8T21 - chains A and C of the 3 polymer chains in the assembly; structure by electron microscopy, 3.60 A resolution.

[Chain A (and C)]
Name: Spike glycoprotein
Organism: Severe acute respiratory syndrome coronavirus 2
Notes: chain C of this document is another copy of the same molecule, construct and numbering; everything in this record applies to it too
UniProt: A0A6H1PJZ3 (A0A6H1PJZ3_SARS2); residue numbers follow UniProt; this construct covers 1-88, 91-1208
Sequence (1269 residues; numbered 1 to 1271; 2 numbers in that range are skipped by the numbering (no residue carries them; nothing is unmodelled there); the number before each row is that of its first residue):
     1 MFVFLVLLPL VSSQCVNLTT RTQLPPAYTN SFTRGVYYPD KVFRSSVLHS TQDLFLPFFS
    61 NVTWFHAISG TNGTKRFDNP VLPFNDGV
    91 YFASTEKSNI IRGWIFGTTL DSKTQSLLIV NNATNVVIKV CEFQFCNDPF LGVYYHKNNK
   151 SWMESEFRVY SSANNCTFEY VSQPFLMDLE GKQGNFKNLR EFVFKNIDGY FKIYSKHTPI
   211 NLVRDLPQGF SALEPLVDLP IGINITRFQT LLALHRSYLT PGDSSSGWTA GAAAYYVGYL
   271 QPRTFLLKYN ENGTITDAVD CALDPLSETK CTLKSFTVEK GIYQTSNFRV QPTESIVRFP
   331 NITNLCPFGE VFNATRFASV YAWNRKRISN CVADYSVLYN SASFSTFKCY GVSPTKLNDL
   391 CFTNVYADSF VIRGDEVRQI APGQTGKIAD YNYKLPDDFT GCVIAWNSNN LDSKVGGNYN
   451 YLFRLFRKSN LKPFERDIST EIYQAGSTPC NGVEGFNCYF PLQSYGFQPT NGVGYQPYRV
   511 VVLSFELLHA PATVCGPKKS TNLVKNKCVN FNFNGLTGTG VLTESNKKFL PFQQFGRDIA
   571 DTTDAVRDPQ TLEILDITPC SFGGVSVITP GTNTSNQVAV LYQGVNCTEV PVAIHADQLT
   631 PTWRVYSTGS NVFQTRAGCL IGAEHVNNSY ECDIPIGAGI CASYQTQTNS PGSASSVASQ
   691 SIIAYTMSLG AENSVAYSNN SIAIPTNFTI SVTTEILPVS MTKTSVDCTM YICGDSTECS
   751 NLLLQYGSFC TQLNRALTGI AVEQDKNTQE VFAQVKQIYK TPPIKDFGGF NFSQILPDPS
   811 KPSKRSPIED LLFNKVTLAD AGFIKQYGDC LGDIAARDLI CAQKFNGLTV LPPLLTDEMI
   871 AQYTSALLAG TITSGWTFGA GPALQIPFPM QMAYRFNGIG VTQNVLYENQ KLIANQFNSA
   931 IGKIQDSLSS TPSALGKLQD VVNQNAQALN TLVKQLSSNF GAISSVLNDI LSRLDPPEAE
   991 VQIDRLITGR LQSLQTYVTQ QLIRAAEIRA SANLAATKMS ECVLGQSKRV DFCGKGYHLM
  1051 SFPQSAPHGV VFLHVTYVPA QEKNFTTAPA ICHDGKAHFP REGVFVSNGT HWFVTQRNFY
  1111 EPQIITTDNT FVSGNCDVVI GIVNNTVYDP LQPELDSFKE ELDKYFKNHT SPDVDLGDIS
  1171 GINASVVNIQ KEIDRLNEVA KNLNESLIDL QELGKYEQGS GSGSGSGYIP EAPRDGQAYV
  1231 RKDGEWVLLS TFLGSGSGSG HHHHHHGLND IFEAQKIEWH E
Disordered / not traced: 1-26, 69-77, 144-164, 173-185, 246-262, 621-640, 677-688, 828-853, 1148-1271
Disulfides: Cys-131/Cys-166, Cys-291/Cys-301, Cys-336/Cys-361, Cys-379/Cys-432, Cys-391/Cys-525, Cys-480/Cys-488, Cys-538/Cys-590, Cys-617/Cys-649, Cys-662/Cys-671, Cys-738/Cys-760, Cys-743/Cys-749, Cys-1032/Cys-1043, Cys-1082/Cys-1126
Differences from the reference sequence: variant Phe-453 (Tyr in A0A6H1PJZ3); engineered mutation Gly-682 (Arg in A0A6H1PJZ3), Ser-683 (Arg in A0A6H1PJZ3), Ser-685 (Arg in A0A6H1PJZ3), Pro-817 (Phe in A0A6H1PJZ3), Pro-892 (Ala in A0A6H1PJZ3), Pro-899 (Ala in A0A6H1PJZ3), Pro-942 (Ala in A0A6H1PJZ3), Pro-986 (Lys in A0A6H1PJZ3), Pro-987 (Val in A0A6H1PJZ3); expression tag (1209-1271)

[How chain A and chain C interact]
Contacting residue pairs (105):
  Tyr-37(A) with Phe-562(C), hydrophobic
  Tyr-38(A) with His-519(C), hydrogen bond (backbone-side chain)
  Asp-40(A) with His-519(C), hydrogen bond (backbone-side chain)
  Lys-41(A) with Glu-516(C), hydrogen bond (side chain-backbone); Leu-517(C); Leu-518(C); His-519(C), hydrogen bond (backbone-side chain); Gln-564(C); Phe-565(C)
  Val-42(A) with Arg-567(C)
  Phe-43(A) with His-519(C); Lys-558(C); Phe-559(C), hydrophobic; Phe-562(C), hydrophobic; Phe-565(C); Gly-566(C)
  Asp-111(A) with Arg-466(C), salt bridge
  Lys-113(A) with Arg-466(C)
  Thr-114(A) with Arg-466(C)
  Tyr-200(A) with Arg-355(C)
  Pro-230(A) with Arg-355(C), hydrogen bond (backbone-side chain)
  Asn-234(A) with Phe-464(C)
  Ile-235(A) with Phe-464(C)
  Arg-237(A) with Glu-465(C), salt bridge
  Asn-282(A) with Lys-558(C), hydrogen bond
  Gly-283(A) with Lys-558(C)
  Tyr-380(A) with Gln-409(C)
  Gln-409(A) with Asp-985(C); Glu-988(C)
  Ile-410(A) with Asp-985(C); Pro-987(C); Glu-988(C)
  Ala-411(A) with Pro-987(C), hydrogen bond (backbone-backbone); Glu-988(C), hydrogen bond (backbone-backbone); Ala-989(C), hydrogen bond (backbone-backbone); Glu-990(C), hydrogen bond (backbone-backbone)
  Pro-412(A) with Pro-987(C); Glu-990(C)
  Gly-413(A) with Glu-990(C)
  Gln-414(A) with Glu-748(C); Leu-981(C); Pro-986(C), hydrogen bond (side chain-backbone); Pro-987(C)
  Thr-415(A) with Pro-986(C); Pro-987(C)
  Asp-745(A) with Arg-319(C), salt bridge
  Leu-754(A) with Asn-969(C)
  Gln-755(A) with Asn-969(C), hydrogen bond; Phe-970(C), hydrogen bond (backbone-backbone); Gly-971(C), hydrogen bond (backbone-backbone); Ile-973(C)
  Tyr-756(A) with Ser-968(C), hydrogen bond (backbone-side chain); Phe-970(C); Gly-971(C)
  Gly-757(A) with Ser-968(C)
  Arg-765(A) with Gln-957(C), hydrogen bond
  Gln-787(A) with Ala-701(C); Asn-703(C), hydrogen bond
  Ile-788(A) with Ala-701(C), hydrogen bond (backbone-backbone); Glu-702(C); Asn-703(C), hydrogen bond (backbone-backbone)
  Tyr-789(A) with Asn-703(C)
  Lys-790(A) with Asn-703(C); Ser-704(C)
  Asp-796(A) with Tyr-707(C)
  Phe-797(A) with Tyr-707(C)
  Phe-855(A) with Phe-592(C)
  Gly-857(A) with Phe-592(C)
  Pro-863(A) with Ala-668(C), hydrogen bond (backbone-backbone)
  Leu-864(A) with Gly-667(C); Ala-668(C); Gly-669(C), hydrogen bond (backbone-backbone)
  Gln-872(A) with Leu-699(C)
  Ala-890(A) with Lys-1045(C)
  Pro-892(A) with Glu-1072(C)
  Gln-895(A) with Val-705(C); Ala-706(C); Ser-711(C); Ile-712(C); Ala-713(C); Asn-1074(C), hydrogen bond
  Ile-896(A) with Ile-712(C), hydrophobic
  Pro-897(A) with Ser-711(C)
  Phe-898(A) with Tyr-707(C)
  Met-900(A) with Thr-1077(C)
  Tyr-904(A) with Gly-1093(C); Val-1094(C); Arg-1107(C)
  Asn-914(A) with Phe-1089(C); Ser-1123(C), hydrogen bond
  Tyr-917(A) with Phe-1089(C), hydrophobic
  Ser-967(A) with Asp-571(C)
  Asn-978(A) with Thr-547(C), hydrogen bond (side chain-backbone)
  Leu-981(A) with Lys-386(C)
  Ser-982(A) with Lys-386(C)
  Arg-983(A) with Val-382(C); Lys-386(C), hydrogen bond (backbone-side chain)
  Leu-984(A) with Gly-381(C); Lys-386(C), hydrogen bond (backbone-side chain)
  Asp-985(A) with Ser-383(C), hydrogen bond; Lys-386(C), salt bridge
  Leu-1012(A) with Gln-1010(C)
  Ile-1013(A) with Ile-1013(C), hydrophobic
  Glu-1031(A) with Arg-1039(C), salt bridge
  Leu-1034(A) with Asp-1041(C)
Also at the interface, not in a pair above, chain A (79 interface residues in all): Val-47, Thr-236, Gly-416, Asp-737, Met-740, Ser-758, Gln-762, Pro-792, Met-869, Tyr-873, Thr-883, Trp-886, Leu-894, Thr-912, Gln-913, Glu-918, Gln-920
Also at the interface, not in a pair above, chain C (86 interface residues in all): Asn-317, Thr-385, Ala-520, Ile-569, Met-697, Gly-700, Ser-708, Asn-709, Pro-715, Thr-961, Gln-965, Ala-972, Val-991, Gln-992, Gly-1046, Tyr-1047, Pro-1069, Pro-1079, Pro-1090, Phe-1121, Ile-1130

[Summary]
79 residues of chain A and 86 residues of chain C are in contact; the contacts include 27 hydrogen bonds and 5
salt bridges. Polar contacts include Asp-111(A)/Arg-466(C), Arg-237(A)/Glu-465(C) and Asp-745(A)/Arg-319(C).
Both chains are Spike glycoprotein (Severe acute respiratory syndrome coronavirus 2). Entry 8T21 (Cryo-EM
structure of mink variant Y453F trimeric spike protein) was determined by electron microscopy (same
publication as 8T20, 8T22, 8T23, 8T25 and 8TAZ).
